PDB entry 4P1N | X-ray diffraction, 2.20 A resolution | chains B and C of the 4 polymer chains in the assembly

== Chain B ==
Name: Atg1 tMIT
From: Kluyveromyces marxianus
Sequence (275 residues; numbered 562 to 836; the number before each row is that of its first residue):
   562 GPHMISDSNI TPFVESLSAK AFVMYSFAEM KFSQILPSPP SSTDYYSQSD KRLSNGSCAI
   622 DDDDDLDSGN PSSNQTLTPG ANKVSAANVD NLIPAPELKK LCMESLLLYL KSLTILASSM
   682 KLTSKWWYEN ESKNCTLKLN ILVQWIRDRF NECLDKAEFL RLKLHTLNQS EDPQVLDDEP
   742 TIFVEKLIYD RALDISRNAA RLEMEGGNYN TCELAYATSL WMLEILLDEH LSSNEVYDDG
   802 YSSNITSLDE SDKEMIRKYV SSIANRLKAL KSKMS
Disordered / not traced: 562-567, 598-653, 692-695, 734-735

== Chain C ==
Name: Atg13 MIM
From: Kluyveromyces marxianus
Sequence (61 residues; each row starts with the number of its first residue):
   440 ETPPEDLLEF VKLLEDKKEL NMKPSTILPQ QDISSSLIKF QSMKPNNDTL SDNLSMSMSI
   500 D
Disordered / not traced: 440-445, 463-470

== How chain B and chain C interact ==
Residue-residue contacts (7):
  Arg752(B) - Ser498(C)
  Arg752(B) - Asp500(C)  salt bridge
  Asn759(B) - Ile499(C)
  Asn759(B) - Asp500(C)
  Leu763(B) - Ile499(C)  hydrophobic
  Thr772(B) - Ile499(C)
  Leu775(B) - Met497(C)
Also at the interface, not in a pair above, chain B (9 interface residues in all): Phe583, Ile756, Ala760, Ala776

== Summary ==
The interface between chain B and chain C involves 9 residues on one side and 4 on the other, with 1 salt
bridge. Its one salt-bridged contact is Arg752(B)-Asp500(C).
Chain B is Atg1 tMIT and chain C is Atg13 MIM, both from Kluyveromyces marxianus; the structure, Crystal
structure of Atg1-Atg13 complex, was determined by X-ray diffraction together with 4P1W from the same study.
